PDB entry 7WJH | X-ray diffraction, 1.70 A resolution | chains A and B

Chain A:
Molecule: Bcl-2-like protein 1
Organism: Mus musculus
UniProtKB: Q64373 (B2CL1_MOUSE); residue numbers follow UniProt; this construct covers 1-42, 85-196
Chain sequence (158 residues; numbered -2 to 196; 41 numbers in that range are skipped by the numbering (no residue carries them; nothing is unmodelled there); the number before each row is that of its first residue; numbers below 1 keep their minus sign (Gly-2 is residue -2)):
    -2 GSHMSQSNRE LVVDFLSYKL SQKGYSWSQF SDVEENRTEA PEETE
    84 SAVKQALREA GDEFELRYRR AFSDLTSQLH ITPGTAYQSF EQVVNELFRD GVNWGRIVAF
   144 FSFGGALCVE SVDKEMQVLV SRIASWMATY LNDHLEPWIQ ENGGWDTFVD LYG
Unresolved in the structure: -2 to 1, 106-110
Differences from the reference sequence: expression tag (-2 to 0); linker (84)

Chain B:
Molecule: Peroxisomal testis-specific protein 1
UniProtKB: Q8NFP0 (PXT1_HUMAN); residue numbers follow UniProt; this construct covers 76-101
Chain sequence (26 residues; numbered 76 to 101; the number before each row is that of its first residue):
    76 EEIIHKLAMQ LRHIGDNIDH RMVRED
Unresolved in the structure: 76
From the paper describing this entry:
  - mutagenesis - L82A/L86A: abolished binding to Bcl-2-like protein 1 (chain A)

How chain A and chain B interact:
Pairs across the interface (42):
  Phe97(A) - Leu86(B)
  Phe97(A) - Ile89(B)  hydrophobic
  Phe97(A) - Gly90(B)
  Phe97(A) - Ile93(B)  hydrophobic
  Arg100(A) - Ile89(B)
  Arg100(A) - Ile93(B)
  Tyr101(A) - Leu82(B)
  Tyr101(A) - Gln85(B)  hydrogen bond
  Tyr101(A) - Leu86(B)
  Tyr101(A) - Ile89(B)  hydrophobic
  Phe105(A) - Gln85(B)
  Phe105(A) - Ile89(B)  hydrophobic
  Gln111(A) - Ile78(B)
  Leu112(A) - Leu82(B)  hydrophobic
  Gln125(A) - Ile79(B)
  Val126(A) - Ile79(B)  hydrophobic
  Val126(A) - Ala83(B)
  Val126(A) - Leu86(B)  hydrophobic
  Glu129(A) - His80(B)  salt bridge
  Glu129(A) - Ala83(B)
  Glu129(A) - Met84(B)
  Leu130(A) - Arg87(B)
  Asp133(A) - Arg87(B)  salt bridge
  Asn136(A) - Asp91(B)  hydrogen bond
  Asn136(A) - Asp94(B)
  Trp137(A) - Asp94(B)  hydrogen bond (backbone-side chain)
  Trp137(A) - Met97(B)
  Gly138(A) - Gly90(B)
  Gly138(A) - Ile93(B)
  Gly138(A) - Asp94(B)  hydrogen bond (backbone-side chain)
  Arg139(A) - Arg87(B)
  Arg139(A) - Asp91(B)  salt bridge
  Val141(A) - Ile93(B)  hydrophobic
  Ala142(A) - Leu86(B)
  Phe146(A) - Leu82(B)  hydrophobic
  Phe146(A) - Leu86(B)  hydrophobic
  Asn185(A) - Met97(B)
  Leu194(A) - Arg96(B)  hydrogen bond (backbone-side chain)
  Leu194(A) - Met97(B)  hydrophobic
  Tyr195(A) - Ile93(B)
  Tyr195(A) - Asp94(B)  hydrogen bond
  Tyr195(A) - Arg96(B)
Also at the interface, not in a pair above, chain A (25 interface residues in all): Ala104, Ser122, Trp181, Thr190
From the paper, about this interface:
  - pairs named by the authors: Tyr101(A)-Gln85(B) (hydrogen bond), Glu129(A)-His80(B) (hydrogen bond), Asn136(A)-Asp91(B) (hydrogen bond), Arg139(A)-Asp91(B) (salt bridge), Leu194(A)-Arg96(B) (backbone contact)
  - interface residues, chain A: Phe97(A), Arg100(A), Tyr101(A), Phe105(A), Leu112(A), Val126(A), Leu130(A), Val141(A), Ala142(A), Phe146(A), Tyr195(A)
  - interface residues, chain B: Glu77(B), Leu82(B), Leu86(B), Ile89(B), Ile93(B)
  - hot spots on chain B (mutagenesis) - L82A (74-fold), L86A (205-fold), I89A, I93A: decreased binding to Bcl-2-like protein 1 (chain A)

Overview:
25 residues of chain A and 16 residues of chain B are in contact; the contacts include 6 hydrogen bonds and 3
salt bridges. Among the polar pairs are Glu129(A)-His80(B), Asp133(A)-Arg87(B) and Arg139(A)-Asp91(B). The
paper describes hydrogen bonds between Tyr101(A) and Gln85(B), Glu129(A) and His80(B) and Asn136(A) and
Asp91(B); a salt bridge between Arg139(A) and Asp91(B); a backbone contact between Leu194(A) and Arg96(B).
From the paper: L82A, L86A and I89A of chain B, among others, reduce binding to Bcl-2-like protein 1 (chain
A); interface residues Phe97(A), Arg100(A) and Glu77(B) among others; 5 substitutions were tested in all.
Here chain A is Bcl-2-like protein 1 (Mus musculus) and chain B is Peroxisomal testis-specific protein 1.
Entry 7WJH (Crystal structure of Bcl-xL bound to the BH3 domain of human Pxt1) was determined by X-ray
diffraction.
